Entry 9AY1 (electron microscopy, 4.60 A resolution (low resolution: residue-level contacts below are approximate; hydrogen-bond / salt-bridge calls are withheld)); this record covers chains B and D of the 10 polymer chains in the assembly.

# Chain B (and D)
Name: Spike glycoprotein E1
Source organism: Eastern equine encephalitis virus
Notes: chain D of this document is another copy of the same molecule, construct and numbering; everything in this record applies to it too
UniProtKB: Q4QXJ7 (POLS_EEEVF); residues 1-400 here correspond to UniProt positions 802-1201 (UniProt number = residue number + 801)
Chain sequence (400 residues; each row starts with the number of its first residue):
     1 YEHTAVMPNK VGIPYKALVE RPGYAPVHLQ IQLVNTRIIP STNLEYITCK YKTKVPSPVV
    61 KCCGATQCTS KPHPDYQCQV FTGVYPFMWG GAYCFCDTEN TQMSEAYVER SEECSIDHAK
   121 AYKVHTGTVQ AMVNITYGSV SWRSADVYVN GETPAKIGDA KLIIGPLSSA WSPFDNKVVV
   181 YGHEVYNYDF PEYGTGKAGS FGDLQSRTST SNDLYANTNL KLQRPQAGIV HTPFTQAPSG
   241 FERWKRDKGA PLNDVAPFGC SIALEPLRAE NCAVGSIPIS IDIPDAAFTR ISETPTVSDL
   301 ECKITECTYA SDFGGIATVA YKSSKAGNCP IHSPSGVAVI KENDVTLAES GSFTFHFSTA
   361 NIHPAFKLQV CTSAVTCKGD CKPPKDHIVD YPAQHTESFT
Disulfides: Cys49-Cys114, Cys62-Cys94, Cys63-Cys96, Cys68-Cys78, Cys260-Cys272, Cys302-Cys377, Cys307-Cys381, Cys329-Cys371

# Chain B / chain D interface
Contacting residue pairs (13; chain B residue first):
  Glu306(B) - Pro22(D)
  Glu306(B) - Gly23(D)
  Glu306(B) - Ile291(D)
  Thr308(B) - Pro22(D)
  Thr308(B) - Gly23(D)
  Ile316(B) - Ile291(D)
  Ile316(B) - Ser292(D)
  Thr354(B) - Ser292(D)
  His356(B) - Ser292(D)
  Pro384(B) - Arg21(D)
  Lys385(B) - Arg21(D)
  Asp386(B) - Tyr1(D)
  Asp386(B) - Arg21(D)
Interface residues without a listed pair, chain B (11 interface residues in all): Thr305, Gly314, Lys382

# Overview
11 residues of chain B and 6 residues of chain D are in contact.
Chain B and chain D are both Spike glycoprotein E1 (Eastern equine encephalitis virus); the structure, Cryo-EM
structure of SINV/EEEV in complex with a potently neutralizing human antibody IgG EEEV-373, was determined by
electron microscopy together with 8VSV from the same study.
